Entry 4GN5 (X-ray diffraction, 1.86 A resolution); this record covers chains A and D.

== Chain A ==
Protein: OBody AM3L15
From: Pyrobaculum aerophilum
Sequence (113 residues; row label = number of the first residue in the row):
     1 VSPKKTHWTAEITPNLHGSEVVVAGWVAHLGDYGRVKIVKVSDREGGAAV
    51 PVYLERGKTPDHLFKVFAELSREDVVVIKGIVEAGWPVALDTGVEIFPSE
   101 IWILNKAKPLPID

== Chain D ==
Protein: Lysozyme C
From: Gallus gallus
Notes: EC 3.2.1.17
UniProt: P00698 (LYSC_CHICK); residues 1-129 here correspond to UniProt positions 19-147 (UniProt number = residue number + 18)
Sequence (129 residues; row label = number of the first residue in the row):
     1 KVFGRCELAAAMKRHGLDNYRGYSLGNWVCAAKFESNFNTQATNRNTDGS
    51 TDYGILQINSRWWCNDGRTPGSRNLCNIPCSALLSSDITASVNCAKKIVS
   101 DGNGMNAWVAWRNRCKGTDVQAWIRGCRL
Disulfide bonds: C6-C127, C30-C115, C64-C80, C76-C94
Curated features (UniProtKB/Swiss-Prot):
  - active site: E35, D52
  - binding site (substrate): D101

== Chain A / chain D interface ==
Residue-residue contacts (37; chain A residue first):
  H29(A) with D101(D), hydrogen bond (side chain-backbone); N103(D)
  L30(A) with W62(D)
  G31(A) with W62(D); D101(D)
  D32(A) with R61(D); W62(D); W63(D), hydrogen bond (backbone-side chain)
  Y33(A) with N59(D); W63(D); D101(D), hydrogen bond; N103(D), hydrogen bond; A107(D)
  G34(A) with N59(D)
  R35(A) with E35(D), salt bridge; D52(D), salt bridge; Q57(D); V109(D)
  V36(A) with N106(D); V109(D), hydrophobic
  I38(A) with N103(D)
  K40(A) with G102(D), hydrogen bond (side chain-backbone); N103(D), hydrogen bond
  Y53(A) with N106(D); R112(D)
  E55(A) with V109(D); R112(D), salt bridge; N113(D)
  R56(A) with D48(D), salt bridge
  W86(A) with G117(D)
  P87(A) with K116(D); G117(D)
  L90(A) with G117(D)
  D91(A) with N106(D), hydrogen bond; K116(D), salt bridge
  E95(A) with R112(D), salt bridge
  F97(A) with R112(D)
Also at the interface, not in a pair above, chain A (21 interface residues in all): K37, V88
Also at the interface, not in a pair above, chain D (21 interface residues in all): Y23, N46, I98
From the paper, about this interface:
  - interface residues, chain A: D91(A), E95(A)

== Summary ==
The chain A/chain D interface involves 21 residues from each chain, with 7 hydrogen bonds and 6 salt bridges.
Among the polar pairs are R35(A)-E35(D), R35(A)-D52(D) and E55(A)-R112(D). UniProt lists active-site residues
E35(D) and D52(D) and substrate-binding residue D101(D) on chain D. The paper reports interface residues
D91(A) and E95(A).
Chain A is OBody AM3L15 (Pyrobaculum aerophilum) and chain D is Lysozyme C (Gallus gallus); the structure,
OBody AM3L15 bound to hen egg-white lysozyme, was determined by X-ray diffraction (same publication as 4GLV,
4GN3, 4GN4 and 4GLA).
